Entry 8ZI0 (electron microscopy, 3.18 A resolution); this record covers chains B and g of the 8 polymer chains in the assembly.

[Chain B]
Name: ATP synthase subunit alpha
Organism: Acinetobacter baumannii AB5075
Notes: EC 7.1.2.2
UniProtKB: A3M142 (ATPA_ACIBT); residue numbers follow UniProt; this construct covers 1-514
Sequence (514 residues; each row starts with the number of its first residue):
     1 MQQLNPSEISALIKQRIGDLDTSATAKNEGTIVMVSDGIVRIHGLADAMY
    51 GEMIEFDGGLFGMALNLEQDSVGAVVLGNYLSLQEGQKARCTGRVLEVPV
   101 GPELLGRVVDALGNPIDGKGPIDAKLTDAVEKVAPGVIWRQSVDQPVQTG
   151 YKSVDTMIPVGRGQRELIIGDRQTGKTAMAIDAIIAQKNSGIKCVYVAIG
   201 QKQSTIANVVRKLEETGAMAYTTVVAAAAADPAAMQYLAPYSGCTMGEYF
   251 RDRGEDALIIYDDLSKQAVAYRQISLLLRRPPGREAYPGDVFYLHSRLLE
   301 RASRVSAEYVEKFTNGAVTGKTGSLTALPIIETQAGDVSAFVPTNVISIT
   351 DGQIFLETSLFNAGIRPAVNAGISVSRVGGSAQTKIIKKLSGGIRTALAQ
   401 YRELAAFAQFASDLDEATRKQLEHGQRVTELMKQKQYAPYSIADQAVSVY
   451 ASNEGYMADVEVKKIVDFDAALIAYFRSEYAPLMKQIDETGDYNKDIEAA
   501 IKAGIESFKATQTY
Not modelled in the structure: 1-25
Ligand contacts: ATP (adenosine-5'-triphosphate): D171, R172, Q173, T174, G175, K176, T177, Q201, D262, E332, F361, R366, P367, Q434, K435, Q436
Swiss-Prot annotation at these positions:
  - binding site (ATP): G170 to T177
  - site: S374 (Required for activity)

[Chain g]
Name: ATP synthase gamma chain
Organism: Acinetobacter baumannii AB5075
UniProtKB: A3M143 (ATPG_ACIBT); residue numbers follow UniProt; this construct covers 1-289
Sequence (289 residues; numbered 1 to 289; the number before each row is that of its first residue):
     1 MANLKEIRAKVASIKSTQKITRAMQMVAASKMRRAQERMAQGRPYADNMR
    51 RVIAHLVQANPEYKHRYMVDRPVKRVGYIIVSSDRGLAGGLNINLFKKVV
   101 QHVKAQQEQSIEVQFALIGQKAVSFFKNYGGKVLGATTQIGDAPSLEQLT
   151 GSVQVMLDAFDKGELDRIYLVSNGFVNAMTQKPKVEQLVPLAPAEEGDDL
   201 NRTYGWDYIYEPEAEELLNGLLVRYIESMVYQGVIENVACEQSARMVAMK
   251 AATDNAGQLIKDLQLIYNKLRQAAITQEISEIVGGAAAV
Not modelled in the structure: 1

[How chain B and chain g interact]
Residue-residue contacts (6; chain B residue first):
  R279(B) with V289(g), hydrogen bond (side chain-backbone)
  P282(B) with I282(g), hydrophobic
  A286(B) with I282(g)
  A406(B) with A23(g), hydrophobic
  F407(B) with V27(g), hydrophobic
  F410(B) with M24(g), hydrophobic
Other interface residues (no listed pair), chain B (9 interface residues in all): G283, R284, E285
Other interface residues (no listed pair), chain g (10 interface residues in all): I20, M26, I275, I279, A286

[Summary]
Chain B and chain g form an interface of 9 and 10 residues respectively; the contacts include 1 hydrogen bond.
The hydrogen-bonded pair is R279(B)-V289(g). Ligands of chain B: ATP. From UniProt: 8 ATP-binding residues on
chain B.
Chain B is ATP synthase subunit alpha and chain g is ATP synthase gamma chain, both from Acinetobacter
baumannii AB5075; the structure, Cryo-EM reveals transition states of the Acinetobacter baumannii F1-ATPase
rotary subunits gamma and epsilon and novel ..., was determined by electron microscopy (same publication as
8ZI1, 8ZI2 and 8ZI3).
